6VOR - chains A and B; structure by X-ray diffraction, 1.85 A resolution.

== Chain A ==
Protein: RM20E1 Fab heavy chain
Organism: Macaca mulatta
Notes: antibody fragment or engineered binder
Amino-acid sequence (227 residues; each row starts with the number of its first residue; note: 2 numbers in that range are skipped by the numbering (no residue carries them; nothing is unmodelled there); a row labelled like 82A-82C holds insertion residues (82A, then the next letters in order)):
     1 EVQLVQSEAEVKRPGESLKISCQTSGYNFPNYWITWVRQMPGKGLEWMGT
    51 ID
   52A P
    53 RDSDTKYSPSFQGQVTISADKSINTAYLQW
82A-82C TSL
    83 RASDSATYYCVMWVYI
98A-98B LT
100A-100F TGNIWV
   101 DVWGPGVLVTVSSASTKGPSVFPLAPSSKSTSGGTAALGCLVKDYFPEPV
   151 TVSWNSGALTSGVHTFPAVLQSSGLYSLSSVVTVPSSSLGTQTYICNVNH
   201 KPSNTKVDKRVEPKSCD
Not modelled in the structure: 98A-98B, 129-133, 216-217
Disulfide bonds: Cys-22/Cys-92, Cys-140/Cys-196

== Chain B ==
Protein: RM20E1 Fab light chain
Organism: Macaca mulatta
Notes: antibody fragment or engineered binder
Amino-acid sequence (219 residues; numbered 1 to 214 plus 5 insertion-coded residues; the number before each row is that of its first residue; a row labelled like 27A-27E holds insertion residues (27A, then the next letters in order)):
     1 DVVMTQSPLSLPITPGQPASISCRSSQ
27A-27E SLVHN
    28 NGNTYLTWYQQRPGQPPRRLIYQVSNRDSGVPDRFIGSGAGTDFTLKISR
    78 VESEDVGIYYCGQITDFPYSFGQGTKVDIKRTVAAPSVFIFPPSDEQLKS
   128 GTASVVCLLNNFYPREAKVQWKVDNALQSGNSQESVTEQDSKDSTYSLSS
   178 TLTLSKADYEKHKVYACEVTHQGLSSPVTKSFNRGEC
Not modelled in the structure: 214
Disulfide bonds: Cys-23/Cys-88, Cys-134/Cys-194

== Chain A / chain B interface ==
Residue-residue contacts - 67 pairs, chain A then chain B:
  Gln-39(A) with Gln-38(B), hydrogen bond; Tyr-87(B), hydrogen bond
  Lys-43(A) with Tyr-87(B)
  Gly-44(A) with Tyr-87(B)
  Leu-45(A) with Tyr-87(B); Phe-98(B), hydrophobic
  Trp-47(A) with Phe-94(B), hydrophobic; Pro-95(B), hydrophobic; Tyr-96(B)
  Lys-58(A) with Tyr-96(B)
  Tyr-59(A) with Phe-94(B)
  Pro-61(A) with Pro-95(B)
  Tyr-91(A) with Gln-38(B), hydrogen bond; Gln-42(B); Pro-43(B), hydrophobic; Pro-44(B)
  Trp-95(A) with Ile-91(B), hydrophobic; Tyr-96(B), hydrophobic
  Asn-100C(A) with Asn-28(B); Tyr-32(B)
  Ile-100D(A) with Tyr-32(B), hydrophobic; Gln-50(B)
  Trp-100E(A) with Arg-46(B), hydrogen bond (backbone-side chain); Ile-91(B), hydrophobic
  Val-100F(A) with Arg-46(B)
  Asp-101(A) with Tyr-36(B), hydrogen bond; Arg-46(B)
  Trp-103(A) with Tyr-36(B); Pro-44(B)
  Gly-104(A) with Pro-43(B)
  Pro-105(A) with Pro-43(B)
  Phe-122(A) with Ser-121(B); Gln-124(B)
  Pro-123(A) with Ser-121(B); Glu-123(B)
  Leu-124(A) with Phe-118(B), hydrophobic; Val-133(B), hydrophobic
  Ala-125(A) with Phe-118(B)
  Thr-135(A) with Phe-116(B)
  Ala-137(A) with Phe-116(B), hydrophobic; Phe-118(B); Leu-135(B), hydrophobic
  Leu-141(A) with Ser-131(B)
  Lys-143(A) with Gln-124(B); Thr-129(B); Ser-131(B)
  Ser-161(A) with Lys-169(B), hydrogen bond
  His-164(A) with Asn-137(B), hydrogen bond; Asn-138(B); Asp-167(B), salt bridge; Ser-174(B), hydrogen bond
  Phe-166(A) with Leu-135(B), hydrophobic; Ser-162(B); Thr-164(B); Ser-174(B); Leu-175(B); Ser-176(B)
  Pro-167(A) with Ser-162(B), hydrogen bond (backbone-side chain); Val-163(B)
  Val-169(A) with Gln-160(B); Glu-161(B); Ser-162(B)
  Leu-170(A) with Gln-160(B)
  Gln-171(A) with Gln-160(B)
  Val-181(A) with Leu-135(B), hydrophobic
  Thr-183(A) with Asn-137(B)
  Lys-209(A) with Glu-123(B), salt bridge
Also at the interface, not in a pair above, chain A (44 interface residues in all): Val-37, Glu-46, Thr-50, Val-121, Ala-136, Leu-138, Thr-165, Ser-179
Also at the interface, not in a pair above, chain B (38 interface residues in all): His-27D, Gln-100

== Summary ==
Chain A and chain B form an interface of 44 and 38 residues respectively, with 9 hydrogen bonds and 2 salt
bridges. Polar contacts include His-164(A)/Asp-167(B), Lys-209(A)/Glu-123(B) and Gln-39(A)/Gln-38(B).
Here chain A is RM20E1 Fab heavy chain and chain B is RM20E1 Fab light chain, both from Macaca mulatta. Entry
6VOR (Crystal structure of macaque anti-HIV-1 antibody RM20E1) was determined by X-ray diffraction (same
publication as 6VSR, 6VO1, 6VLR and 6VN0).
